3OJJ - chains B and D of the 4 polymer chains in the assembly; structure by X-ray diffraction, 1.72 A resolution.

[Chain B (and D)]
Molecule: Homoprotocatechuate 2,3-dioxygenase
From: Brevibacterium fuscum
Notes: EC 1.13.11.15; chain D of this document is another copy of the same molecule, construct and numbering; everything in this record applies to it too
Reference sequence: Q45135 (Q45135_9MICO); residues 1-365 here = UniProt positions 1-365
Sequence (365 residues; each row starts with the number of its first residue):
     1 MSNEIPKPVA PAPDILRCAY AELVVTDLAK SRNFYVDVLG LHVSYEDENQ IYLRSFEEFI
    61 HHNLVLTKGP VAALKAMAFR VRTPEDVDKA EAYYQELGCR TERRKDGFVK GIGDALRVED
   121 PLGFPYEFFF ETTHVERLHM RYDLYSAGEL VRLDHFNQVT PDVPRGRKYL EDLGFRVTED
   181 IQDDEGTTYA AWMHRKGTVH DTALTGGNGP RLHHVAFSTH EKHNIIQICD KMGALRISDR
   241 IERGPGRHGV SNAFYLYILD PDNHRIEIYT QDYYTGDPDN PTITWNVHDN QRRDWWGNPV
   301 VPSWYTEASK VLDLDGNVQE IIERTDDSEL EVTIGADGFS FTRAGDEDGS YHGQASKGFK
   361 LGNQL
Disordered / not traced: 1-3, 363-365
Bound ions: Co2+: His155, His214, Glu267; Ca2+: Asp184, Glu185

[How chain B and chain D interact]
Contacting residue pairs (76; chain B residue first):
  Ile226(B) - Lys222(D)
  Ile226(B) - Ile226(D)  hydrophobic
  Ile226(B) - Phe254(D)  hydrophobic
  Ile226(B) - Trp296(D)  hydrophobic
  Cys229(B) - Trp296(D)
  Asp230(B) - Arg247(D)  salt bridge
  Asp230(B) - Trp295(D)  hydrogen bond (backbone-side chain)
  Asp230(B) - Trp296(D)  hydrogen bond
  Gly233(B) - Gln291(D)  hydrogen bond (backbone-side chain)
  Gly233(B) - Trp295(D)
  Ala234(B) - Trp295(D)
  Arg236(B) - Trp285(D)
  Arg236(B) - Asp289(D)  salt bridge
  Arg236(B) - Gln291(D)
  Arg236(B) - Thr342(D)  hydrogen bond (side chain-backbone)
  Arg236(B) - Arg343(D)  hydrogen bond (backbone-side chain)
  Ser238(B) - Gln291(D)  hydrogen bond
  Ser238(B) - Trp295(D)
  Ser238(B) - Trp296(D)
  Ser238(B) - Thr342(D)
  Ser238(B) - Lys357(D)  hydrogen bond (backbone-side chain)
  Asp239(B) - Thr342(D)
  Asp239(B) - Arg343(D)  salt bridge
  Asp239(B) - Gly349(D)
  Ile241(B) - Trp296(D)  hydrophobic
  Ile241(B) - Lys357(D)  hydrogen bond (backbone-side chain)
  Gly244(B) - Asn298(D)  hydrogen bond (backbone-side chain)
  Pro245(B) - Trp296(D)
  Arg247(B) - Asp230(D)  salt bridge
  Phe254(B) - Ile226(D)  hydrophobic
  Trp285(B) - Arg236(D)
  Asp289(B) - Arg236(D)  salt bridge
  Gln291(B) - Gly233(D)  hydrogen bond (side chain-backbone)
  Gln291(B) - Arg236(D)
  Gln291(B) - Ser238(D)  hydrogen bond
  Trp295(B) - Asp230(D)  hydrogen bond (side chain-backbone)
  Trp295(B) - Gly233(D)
  Trp295(B) - Ala234(D)
  Trp295(B) - Ser238(D)
  Trp296(B) - Ile226(D)  hydrophobic
  Trp296(B) - Cys229(D)
  Trp296(B) - Asp230(D)  hydrogen bond
  Trp296(B) - Ser238(D)
  Trp296(B) - Ile241(D)  hydrophobic
  Trp296(B) - Pro245(D)
  Asn298(B) - Gly244(D)  hydrogen bond (side chain-backbone)
  Pro299(B) - Phe359(D)  hydrophobic
  Val300(B) - Phe359(D)
  Val301(B) - Lys357(D)
  Val301(B) - Phe359(D)  hydrophobic
  Pro302(B) - Phe359(D)
  Thr342(B) - Arg236(D)  hydrogen bond (backbone-side chain)
  Thr342(B) - Ser238(D)
  Thr342(B) - Asp239(D)
  Arg343(B) - Arg236(D)  hydrogen bond (side chain-backbone)
  Arg343(B) - Ile237(D)
  Arg343(B) - Asp239(D)  salt bridge
  Gly349(B) - Asp239(D)
  Ala355(B) - Phe359(D)  hydrophobic
  Lys357(B) - Ser238(D)  hydrogen bond (side chain-backbone)
  Lys357(B) - Ile241(D)  hydrogen bond (side chain-backbone)
  Lys357(B) - Val301(D)
  Gly358(B) - Leu361(D)
  Gly358(B) - Gly362(D)  hydrogen bond (backbone-backbone)
  Phe359(B) - Pro299(D)  hydrophobic
  Phe359(B) - Val301(D)  hydrophobic
  Phe359(B) - Phe359(D)  hydrophobic
  Phe359(B) - Lys360(D)
  Phe359(B) - Gly362(D)
  Lys360(B) - Phe359(D)
  Lys360(B) - Lys360(D)  hydrogen bond (backbone-backbone)
  Lys360(B) - Leu361(D)
  Lys360(B) - Gly362(D)
  Leu361(B) - Lys360(D)
  Gly362(B) - Gly358(D)  hydrogen bond (backbone-backbone)
  Gly362(B) - Lys360(D)
Also at the interface, not in a pair above, chain B (39 interface residues in all): Lys222, Ile237, Glu242, Gly297, Asp348, Tyr351
Also at the interface, not in a pair above, chain D (41 interface residues in all): Met232, Glu242, Gly297, Val300, Pro302, Asp348, Tyr351, Gln354, Ala355

[In short]
Chain B and chain D form an interface of 39 and 41 residues respectively; the contacts include 21 hydrogen
bonds and 6 salt bridges. Polar pairs include Asp230(B)-Arg247(D), Arg236(B)-Asp289(D) and
Asp239(B)-Arg343(D). His155(B), His214(B) and Glu267(B) form the Co2+ site.
Chain B and chain D are both Homoprotocatechuate 2,3-dioxygenase (Brevibacterium fuscum); the structure,
Structure of Co-substituted Homoprotocatechuate 2,3-Dioxygenase from B.fuscum at 1.72 Ang resolution, was
determined by X-ray diffraction (same publication as 3OJK, 3OJN and 3OJT).
